4RSQ - chain A; structure by X-ray diffraction, 2.90 A resolution.

Chain A:
Name: Serpin 2
Source organism: Anopheles gambiae
UniProtKB: Q005N3 (Q005N3_ANOGA); residue numbers follow UniProt; this construct covers 22-409
Sequence (397 residues; numbered 13 to 409; the number before each row is that of its first residue):
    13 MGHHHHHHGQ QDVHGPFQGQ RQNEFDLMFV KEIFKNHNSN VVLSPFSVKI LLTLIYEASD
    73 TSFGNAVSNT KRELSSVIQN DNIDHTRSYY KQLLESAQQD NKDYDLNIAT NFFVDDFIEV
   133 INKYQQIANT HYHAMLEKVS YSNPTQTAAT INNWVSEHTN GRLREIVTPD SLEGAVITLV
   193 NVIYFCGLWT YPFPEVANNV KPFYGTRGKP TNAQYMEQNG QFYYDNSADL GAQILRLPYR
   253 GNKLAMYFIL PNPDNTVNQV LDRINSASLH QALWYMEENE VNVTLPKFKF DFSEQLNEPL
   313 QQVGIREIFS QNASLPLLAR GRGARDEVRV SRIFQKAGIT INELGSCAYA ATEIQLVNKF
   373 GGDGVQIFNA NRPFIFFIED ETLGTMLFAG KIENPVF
Unresolved in the structure: 13-26, 77-80, 209-210, 334-338, 361-376
Sequence notes: expression tag (13-21); engineered mutation Cys-198 (Lys in Q005N3), Cys-359 (Glu in Q005N3)
Disulfides: Cys-198/Cys-359
Reported in the primary citation:
  - mutagenesis - K198C/E359C (Tm 60.7 degC): increased stability
  - mutagenesis - K198C/E359C: decreased catalytic activity on CLIPB9Xa

In short:
The paper reports that K198C/E359C increase stability; K198C/E359C reduce catalytic activity on CLIPB9Xa.
Chain A is Serpin 2 (Anopheles gambiae); the structure, 2.9A resolution structure of SRPN2 (K198C/E359C) from
Anopheles gambiae, was determined by X-ray diffraction together with 4RO9 and 4ROA from the same study.
